7U2X - chains A and B of the 5 polymer chains in the assembly; structure by electron microscopy, 4.10 A resolution (low resolution: residue-level contacts below are approximate; hydrogen-bond / salt-bridge calls are withheld).

== Chain A (and B) ==
Molecule: ATP-sensitive inward rectifier potassium channel 11
From: Rattus norvegicus
Notes: chain B of this document is another copy of the same molecule, construct and numbering; everything in this record applies to it too
Reference sequence: P70673 (KCJ11_RAT); numbering as in UniProt (aligned over 1-390)
Amino-acid sequence (390 residues; numbered 1 to 390; the number before each row is that of its first residue):
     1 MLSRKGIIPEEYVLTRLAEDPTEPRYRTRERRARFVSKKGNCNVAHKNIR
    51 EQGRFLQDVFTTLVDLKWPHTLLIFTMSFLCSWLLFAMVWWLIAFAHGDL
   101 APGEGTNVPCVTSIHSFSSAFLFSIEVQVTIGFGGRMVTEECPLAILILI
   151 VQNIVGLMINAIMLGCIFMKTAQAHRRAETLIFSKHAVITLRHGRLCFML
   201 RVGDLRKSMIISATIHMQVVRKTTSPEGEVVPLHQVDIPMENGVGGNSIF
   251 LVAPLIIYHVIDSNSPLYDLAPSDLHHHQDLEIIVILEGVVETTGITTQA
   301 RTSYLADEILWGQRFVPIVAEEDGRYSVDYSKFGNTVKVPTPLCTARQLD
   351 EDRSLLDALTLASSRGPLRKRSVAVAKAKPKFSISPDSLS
Unresolved in the structure: 21-28, 357-390 (chain B: 1-30, 357-390)
Cystine bridges: Cys110-Cys142
Residues lining bound ligands: phosphatidylethanolamine (PTY): Val89, Leu92, Ala96, Leu144

== Chain A / chain B interface ==
Pairs across the interface - 73 pairs, chain A then chain B:
  Glu30(A) with Asp323(B)
  Ala33(A) with Gly324(B); Arg325(B); Tyr326(B)
  Cys42(A) with Val252(B)
  Asn43(A) with Arg325(B)
  Val44(A) with Tyr326(B); Val328(B)
  Ala45(A) with Tyr326(B); Ser327(B); Val328(B)
  His46(A) with Val328(B)
  Lys47(A) with Val328(B); Asp329(B); Tyr330(B)
  Asn48(A) with Tyr330(B); Ser331(B)
  Ile49(A) with Tyr330(B)
  Arg50(A) with Tyr330(B)
  Phe60(A) with Thr171(B)
  Thr61(A) with Ala174(B)
  Phe123(A) with Phe133(B)
  Val127(A) with Ile131(B); Phe133(B)
  Thr130(A) with Val129(B); Thr130(B)
  Ile131(A) with Ile131(B)
  Gly132(A) with Ile131(B); Gly132(B)
  Phe133(A) with Phe133(B)
  Gly134(A) with Phe133(B)
  Arg136(A) with Phe133(B)
  Met137(A) with Phe133(B); Gly135(B)
  Val138(A) with Leu122(B); Phe133(B); Arg136(B)
  Thr139(A) with Leu122(B); Arg136(B)
  Glu140(A) with Ser118(B)
  Ile146(A) with Phe121(B); Leu122(B)
  Leu149(A) with Leu122(B); Ile125(B)
  Ile150(A) with Leu80(B); Phe121(B)
  Asn153(A) with Val129(B); Ile131(B)
  Leu157(A) with Phe79(B)
  Met158(A) with Leu72(B)
  Ala161(A) with Leu164(B); Ile167(B)
  Leu164(A) with Leu164(B); Phe168(B)
  Gly165(A) with Phe168(B)
  Phe168(A) with Phe168(B); Thr171(B)
  His216(A) with Ser248(B)
  Gln218(A) with Phe250(B)
  Glu229(A) with Thr190(B); Leu191(B); Arg314(B); Val339(B)
  Pro232(A) with Val319(B)
  Leu233(A) with Val319(B)
  His234(A) with Arg192(B)
  Gln235(A) with Phe250(B)
  Asp237(A) with Asn242(B)
  Pro239(A) with Val244(B)
  Ile286(A) with Phe250(B)
  Glu288(A) with Ser212(B)
  Gln299(A) with Ile211(B); Phe250(B)
Other interface residues (no listed pair), chain A (58 interface residues in all): Arg34, Phe35, Ser225, Glu227, Gly228, Val230, Ile238, Asn247, Ile284, Thr297, Arg301
Other interface residues (no listed pair), chain B (51 interface residues in all): Trp68, Trp83, Asn160, Met209, Ile210, Gly243, Glu292, Pro317, Ile318, Glu322

== Overview ==
58 residues of chain A face 51 of chain B across their interface. Chain A binds phosphatidylethanolamine.
Both chains are ATP-sensitive inward rectifier potassium channel 11 (Rattus norvegicus). Entry 7U2X (Cryo-EM
structure of the pancreatic ATP-sensitive potassium channel in the presence of carbamazepine and ATP with ...)
was determined by electron microscopy together with 7TYS, 7TYT, 7U1E, 7U1Q, 7U1S, 7U24 and 4 further entries
from the same study.
